PDB entry 3LVR | X-ray diffraction, 3.38 A resolution | chain E

[Chain E]
Molecule: Arf-GAP with SH3 domain, ANK repeat and PH domain-containing protein 3, ADP-ribosylation factor 6
Organism: Homo sapiens
Notes: fragment: GAP and Ankyrin domain, residues 416-697, residues 11-175
UniProtKB: chimeric construct of Q8TDY4, P62330: residues 416-697 from Q8TDY4 (ASAP3_HUMAN) positions 416-697 (same numbers); residues 11-175 from P62330 positions 11-175 (same numbers)
Chain sequence (497 residues; row label = number of the first residue in the row):
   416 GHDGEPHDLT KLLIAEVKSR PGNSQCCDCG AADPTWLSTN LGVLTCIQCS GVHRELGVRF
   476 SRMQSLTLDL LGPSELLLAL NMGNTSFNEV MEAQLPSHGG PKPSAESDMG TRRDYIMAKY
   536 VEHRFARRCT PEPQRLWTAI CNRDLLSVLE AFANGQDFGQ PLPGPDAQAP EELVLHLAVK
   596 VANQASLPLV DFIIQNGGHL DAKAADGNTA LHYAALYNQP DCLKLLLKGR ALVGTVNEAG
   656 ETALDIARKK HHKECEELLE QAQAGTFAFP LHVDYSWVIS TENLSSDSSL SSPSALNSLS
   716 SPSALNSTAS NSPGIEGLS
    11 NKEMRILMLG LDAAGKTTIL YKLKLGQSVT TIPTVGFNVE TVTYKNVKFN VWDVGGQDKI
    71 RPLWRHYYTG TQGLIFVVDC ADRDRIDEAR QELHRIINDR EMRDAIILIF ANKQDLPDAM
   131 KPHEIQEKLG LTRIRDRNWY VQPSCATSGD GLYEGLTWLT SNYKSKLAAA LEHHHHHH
Unresolved in the structure: 416-422, 546, 620, 680-734, 175-188
Differences from the reference sequence: expression tag (176-188)
Bound ions: Mg2+: Thr27, Thr44 (together with GDP); Ca2+: Asp68, Glu98, Gln479; Zn2+: Cys441, Cys444, Cys461, Cys464
Small-molecule neighbours: aluminium fluoride / GDP: Leu21, Asp22, Ala23, Ala24, Gly25, Lys26, Thr27, Thr28, Thr41, Ile42, Pro43, Thr44, Asp63, Val64, Gly65, Gly66, Gln67, Asn122, Lys123, Asp125, Leu126, Ser154, Cys155, Ala156, Thr157, Gly466, Arg469, Glu470
Curated features (UniProtKB/Swiss-Prot):
  - zinc finger: Cys441 to Cys464 (C4-type)
  - binding site (GTP): Ala23 to Thr28, Thr41 to Thr44, Asp63 to Gln67, Asn122 to Asp125, Cys155, Ala156
What the authors report for this chain:
  - catalytic residues: Arg469
  - binding site for aluminium fluoride: Arg469
  - Ca2+ coordination: Asp68, Glu98, Gln479
  - Ca2+ coordination through a water molecule: Leu485
  - contacts within the chain: Asp22-Gln479 (hydrogen bond), Asp68-Leu485
  - mutagenesis - R469A: abolished catalytic activity
  - mutagenesis - W451A, D484A: decreased catalytic activity
  - mutagenesis - D68R, E98R, Q479R: increased catalytic activity
  - specificity-determining residues: Val45, Ala91, Asp94 (proposed by the authors, not directly observed)

[Summary]
Bound to chain E: aluminium fluoride / GDP. Thr27 and Thr44 form the Mg2+ site. Asp68, Glu98 and Gln479
coordinate Ca2+. Curated annotation (UniProt) lists 21 GTP-binding residues. The paper reports the catalytic
residue Arg469; D68R, E98R and Q479R increase catalytic activity; 6 substitutions were tested in all.
Chain E is Arf-GAP with SH3 domain, ANK repeat and PH domain-containing protein 3, ADP-ribosylation factor 6
(Homo sapiens); the structure, The crystal structure of ASAP3 in complex with Arf6 in transition state soaked
with Calcium, was determined by X-ray diffraction together with 3LVQ from the same study.
